Entry 8UD3 (electron microscopy, 2.67 A resolution); this record covers chains B and G of the 8 polymer chains in the assembly.

[Chain B]
Molecule: Non-structural protein 15
Source organism: Severe acute respiratory syndrome coronavirus 2
Notes: EC 4.6.1.-
UniProt: P0DTD1 (R1AB_SARS2); residues 1-346 here correspond to UniProt positions 6453-6798 (UniProt number = residue number + 6452)
Amino-acid sequence (359 residues; numbered -12 to 346; the number before each row is that of its first residue; numbers below 1 keep their minus sign (Met-12 is residue -12)):
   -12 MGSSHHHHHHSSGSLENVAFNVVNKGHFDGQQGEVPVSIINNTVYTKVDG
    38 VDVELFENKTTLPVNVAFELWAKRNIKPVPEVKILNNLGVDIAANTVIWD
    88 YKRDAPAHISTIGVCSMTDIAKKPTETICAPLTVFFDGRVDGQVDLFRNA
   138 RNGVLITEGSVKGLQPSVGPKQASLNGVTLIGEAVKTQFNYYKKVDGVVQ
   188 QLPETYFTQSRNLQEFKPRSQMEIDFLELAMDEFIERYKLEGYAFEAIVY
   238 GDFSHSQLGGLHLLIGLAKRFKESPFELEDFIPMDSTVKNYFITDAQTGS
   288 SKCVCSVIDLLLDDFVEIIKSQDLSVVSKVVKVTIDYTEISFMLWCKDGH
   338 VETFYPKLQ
Unresolved in the structure: -12 to 0
Construct notes: initiating methionine (-12); expression tag (-11 to 0); engineered mutation Ala234 (His6686 in P0DTD1)
UniProt features mapped onto this chain:
  - active site: His249 (Proton acceptor), Lys289 (For uridylate-specific endoribonuclease nsp15 activity)
  - binding site (uracil): Lys289 to Ser293, Thr340 to Lys344
  - site: Lys289 (Transition state stabilizer), Ser293 (Uracil recognition site), Gln346 (Cleavage)
Reported in the primary citation:
  - specificity-determining residues: Ser293
  - catalytic residues: His249 (citing earlier work)
  - binding site for the 35-nt RNA strand: Met330, Trp332
  - binding site for the 35-nt RNA strand (chain G): Glu145, Ser147

[Chain G]
Molecule: 35-nt RNA strand
Sequence (35 nucleotides; numbered 1 to 35; the number before each row is that of its first residue):
     1 UUUUUUUUUUUUUUUUUUUUGUCAUUCUCCUAAGA
Unresolved in the structure: 18-35

[Interface between chain B and chain G]
Residue-residue contacts (8; chain B residue first):
  Lys12(B) - U5(G)  phosphate contact
  Lys12(B) - U6(G)  sugar contact
  Gln18(B) - U5(G)  hydrogen bond to the phosphate
  Glu145(B) - U16(G)  sugar contact
  Gly146(B) - U16(G)  phosphate contact
  Gly146(B) - U17(G)  phosphate contact
  Ser147(B) - U16(G)  hydrogen bond to the phosphate
  Ser147(B) - U17(G)  hydrogen bond to the phosphate
Other interface residues (no listed pair), chain B (6 interface residues in all): Gln19
Other interface residues (no listed pair), chain G (5 interface residues in all): U4

[In short]
6 residues of chain B and 5 residues of chain G are in contact, with 3 hydrogen bonds. Polar contacts include
Gln18(B)-U5(G), Ser147(B)-U16(G) and Ser147(B)-U17(G). The paper reports the catalytic residue His249(B); a
binding site for the 35-nt RNA strand at Met330(B) and Trp332(B).
Here chain B is Non-structural protein 15 (Severe acute respiratory syndrome coronavirus 2) and chain G is a
35-nt RNA strand. Entry 8UD3 (SARS-CoV-2 Nsp15 bound to poly(A/U) RNA, consensus form) was determined by
electron microscopy (same publication as 8UD2, 8UD4 and 8UD5).
